6QEL - chains A and H of the 12 polymer chains in the assembly; structure by electron microscopy, 3.90 A resolution.

== Chain A ==
Name: Replicative DNA helicase
Source organism: Escherichia coli
Notes: EC 3.6.4.12
UniProt: E3PC72 (E3PC72_ECOH1); numbering as in UniProt (aligned over 1-471)
Sequence (471 residues; row label = number of the first residue in the row):
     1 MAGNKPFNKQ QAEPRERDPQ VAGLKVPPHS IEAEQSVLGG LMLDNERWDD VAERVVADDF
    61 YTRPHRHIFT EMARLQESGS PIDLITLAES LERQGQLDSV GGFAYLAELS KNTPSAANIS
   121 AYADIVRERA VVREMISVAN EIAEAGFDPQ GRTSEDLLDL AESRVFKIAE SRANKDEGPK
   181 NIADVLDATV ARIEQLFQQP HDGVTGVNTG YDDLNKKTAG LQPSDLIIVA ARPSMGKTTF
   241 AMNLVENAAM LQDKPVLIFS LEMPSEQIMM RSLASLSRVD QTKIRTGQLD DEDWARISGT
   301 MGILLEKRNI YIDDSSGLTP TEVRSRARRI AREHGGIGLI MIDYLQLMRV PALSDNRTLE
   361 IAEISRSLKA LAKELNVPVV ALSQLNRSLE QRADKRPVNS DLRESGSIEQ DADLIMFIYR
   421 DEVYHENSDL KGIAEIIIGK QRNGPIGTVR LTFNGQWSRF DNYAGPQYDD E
Disordered / not traced: 1-18, 469-471
Ion coordination: Mg2+: T238, E262 (together with ADP)
Ligand contacts:
  - ADP (adenosine-5'-diphosphate), molecule 1: P233, S234, M235, G236, K237, T238, T239, E262, R271, R420, F453, G455, Q456, S458
  - ADP, molecule 2: K440, Q441, R442, N443, G444, P445

== Chain H ==
Name: DNA replication protein dnaC
Source organism: Escherichia coli
UniProt: L3QJA3 (L3QJA3_ECOLX); numbering as in UniProt (aligned over 1-245)
Sequence (245 residues; numbered 1 to 245; the number before each row is that of its first residue):
     1 MKNVGDLMQR LQKMMPAHIK PAFKTGEELL AWQKEQGAIR SAALERENRA MKMQRTFNRS
    61 GIRPLHQNCS FENYRVECEG QMNALSKARQ YVEEFDGNIA SFIFSGKPGT GKNHLAAAIC
   121 NELLLRGKSV LIITVADIMS AMKDTFRNSG TSEEQLLNDL SNVDLLVIDE IGVQTESKYE
   181 KVIINQIVDR RSSSKRPTGM LTNSNMEEMT KLLGERVMDR MRLGNSLWVI FNWDSYRSRV
   241 TGKEY
Disordered / not traced: 148-153, 244-245
Ion coordination: Mg2+ near N113 (its only coordinating residue here)
Ligand contacts:
  - 08T ([[[(2R,3S,4R,5R)-5-(6-aminopurin-9-yl)-3,4-bis(oxidanyl)oxolan-2-yl]methoxy-oxidanyl-phosphoryl]oxy-oxidanyl-phosphoryl]oxy-tris(fluoranyl)beryllium), molecule 1: L65, H66, N73, Y74, R75, K107, P108, G109, T110, G111, K112, N113, H114, N203, W233, Y236, R237, V240
  - 08T, molecule 2: R216, D219, R220

== Chain A / chain H interface ==
Contacting residue pairs - 8 pairs, chain A then chain H:
  D184(A) - M1(H)  hydrogen bond (side chain-backbone)
  D187(A) - K2(H)
  D187(A) - L7(H)
  D187(A) - R10(H)  salt bridge
  E194(A) - R10(H)
  E194(A) - M14(H)
  F197(A) - K13(H)
  F197(A) - M14(H)
Other interface residues (no listed pair), chain A (7 interface residues in all): L186, V190, I193
The authors on this interface:
  - interface residues, chain A: D187(A)
  - interface residues, chain H: M8(H), R10(H)

== In short ==
The interface between chain A and chain H involves 7 residues on one side and 6 on the other; the contacts
include 1 hydrogen bond and 1 salt bridge. Polar contacts include D187(A)-R10(H) and D184(A)-M1(H). Chain A
binds ADP. Ligands of chain H: compound 08T. From the paper: interface residues D187(A) and M8(H) among
others.
Here chain A is Replicative DNA helicase and chain H is DNA replication protein dnaC, both from Escherichia
coli. Entry 6QEL (E. coli DnaBC apo complex) was determined by electron microscopy together with 6QEM from the
same study.
